Entry 9MHD (electron microscopy, 2.92 A resolution); this record covers chains A and C of the 4 polymer chains in the assembly.

# Chain A (and C)
Protein: Transport permease protein
Source organism: Staphylococcus aureus
Notes: chain C of this document is another copy of the same molecule, construct and numbering; everything in this record applies to it too
Reference sequence: A0A0H2XIF1 (A0A0H2XIF1_STAA3); residues 1-270 here = UniProt positions 1-270
Chain sequence (294 residues; each row starts with the number of its first residue; numbers below 1 keep their minus sign (Met-23 is residue -23)):
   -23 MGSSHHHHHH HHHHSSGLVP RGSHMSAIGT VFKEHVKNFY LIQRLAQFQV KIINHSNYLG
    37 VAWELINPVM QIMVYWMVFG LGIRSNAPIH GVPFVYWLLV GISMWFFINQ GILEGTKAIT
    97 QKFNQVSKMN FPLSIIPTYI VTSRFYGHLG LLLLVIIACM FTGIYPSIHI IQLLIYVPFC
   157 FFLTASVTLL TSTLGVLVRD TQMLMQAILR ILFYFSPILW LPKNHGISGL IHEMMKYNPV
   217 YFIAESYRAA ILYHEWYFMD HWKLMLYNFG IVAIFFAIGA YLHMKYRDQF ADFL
Unresolved in the structure: -23 to 0
Differences from the reference sequence: initiating methionine (-23); expression tag (-22 to 0)
Small-molecule neighbours:
  - Lauryl Maltose Neopentyl Glycol (AV0), molecule 1: Val54, Gly58, Ile59, Tyr190, Phe191, Trp196, Pro198, Asn200, His201, Ile207
  - Lauryl Maltose Neopentyl Glycol (AV0), molecule 2: Leu170, Leu173, Val174, Asp176, Leu258, Lys261, Tyr262, Gln265, Asp268, Phe269

# Interface between chain A and chain C
Contacting residue pairs (35):
  Asn30(A) - Met179(C)
  Asn33(A) - Arg175(C)  hydrogen bond (side chain-backbone)
  Asn33(A) - Asp176(C)
  Asn33(A) - Met179(C)
  Tyr34(A) - Val174(C)  hydrophobic
  Tyr34(A) - Asp176(C)
  Trp39(A) - Asp176(C)  hydrogen bond
  Asn43(A) - Met179(C)
  Asn43(A) - Gln182(C)
  Met46(A) - Leu180(C)  hydrophobic
  Met46(A) - Ala183(C)  hydrophobic
  Gln47(A) - Arg186(C)
  Val50(A) - Ile187(C)  hydrophobic
  Tyr51(A) - Arg186(C)
  Tyr51(A) - Tyr190(C)  hydrophobic
  Val54(A) - Tyr190(C)  hydrophobic
  Phe55(A) - Tyr190(C)
  Val174(A) - Tyr34(C)  hydrophobic
  Arg175(A) - Asn33(C)  hydrogen bond (backbone-side chain)
  Asp176(A) - Asn33(C)
  Asp176(A) - Tyr34(C)
  Asp176(A) - Trp39(C)  hydrogen bond
  Met179(A) - Asn30(C)
  Met179(A) - Asn33(C)
  Met179(A) - Asn43(C)
  Leu180(A) - Met46(C)  hydrophobic
  Gln182(A) - Asn43(C)
  Ala183(A) - Met46(C)  hydrophobic
  Arg186(A) - Gln47(C)
  Arg186(A) - Tyr51(C)
  Ile187(A) - Val50(C)  hydrophobic
  Tyr190(A) - Tyr51(C)  hydrophobic
  Tyr190(A) - Val54(C)  hydrophobic
  Tyr190(A) - Phe55(C)
  Tyr190(A) - Tyr190(C)  hydrogen bond
Also at the interface, not in a pair above, chain A (26 interface residues in all): Ser32, Leu35, Leu173, Phe191, Trp196
Also at the interface, not in a pair above, chain C (26 interface residues in all): Ser32, Leu35, Leu173, Phe191, Trp196

# Overview
Chain A and chain C each contribute 26 residues to their interface, with 5 hydrogen bonds. Polar contacts
include Asn33(A)-Arg175(C), Trp39(A)-Asp176(C) and Tyr190(A)-Tyr190(C). Ligands of chain A: Lauryl Maltose
Neopentyl Glycol.
Both chains are Transport permease protein (Staphylococcus aureus). Entry 9MHD (Cryo-EM structure of S. aureus
TarGH in complex with ATP-gamma-S) was determined by electron microscopy, deposited together with 9CFL, 9CFP,
9MHU and 9MHZ.
